4A3L - chains A and N of the 15 polymer chains in the assembly; structure by X-ray diffraction, 3.50 A resolution.

[Chain A]
Name: DNA-directed RNA polymerase II subunit RPB1
Organism: Saccharomyces cerevisiae
Notes: EC 2.7.7.6
UniProtKB: P04050 (RPB1_YEAST); residue numbers follow UniProt; this construct covers 1-1732
Chain sequence (1732 residues; each row starts with the number of its first residue):
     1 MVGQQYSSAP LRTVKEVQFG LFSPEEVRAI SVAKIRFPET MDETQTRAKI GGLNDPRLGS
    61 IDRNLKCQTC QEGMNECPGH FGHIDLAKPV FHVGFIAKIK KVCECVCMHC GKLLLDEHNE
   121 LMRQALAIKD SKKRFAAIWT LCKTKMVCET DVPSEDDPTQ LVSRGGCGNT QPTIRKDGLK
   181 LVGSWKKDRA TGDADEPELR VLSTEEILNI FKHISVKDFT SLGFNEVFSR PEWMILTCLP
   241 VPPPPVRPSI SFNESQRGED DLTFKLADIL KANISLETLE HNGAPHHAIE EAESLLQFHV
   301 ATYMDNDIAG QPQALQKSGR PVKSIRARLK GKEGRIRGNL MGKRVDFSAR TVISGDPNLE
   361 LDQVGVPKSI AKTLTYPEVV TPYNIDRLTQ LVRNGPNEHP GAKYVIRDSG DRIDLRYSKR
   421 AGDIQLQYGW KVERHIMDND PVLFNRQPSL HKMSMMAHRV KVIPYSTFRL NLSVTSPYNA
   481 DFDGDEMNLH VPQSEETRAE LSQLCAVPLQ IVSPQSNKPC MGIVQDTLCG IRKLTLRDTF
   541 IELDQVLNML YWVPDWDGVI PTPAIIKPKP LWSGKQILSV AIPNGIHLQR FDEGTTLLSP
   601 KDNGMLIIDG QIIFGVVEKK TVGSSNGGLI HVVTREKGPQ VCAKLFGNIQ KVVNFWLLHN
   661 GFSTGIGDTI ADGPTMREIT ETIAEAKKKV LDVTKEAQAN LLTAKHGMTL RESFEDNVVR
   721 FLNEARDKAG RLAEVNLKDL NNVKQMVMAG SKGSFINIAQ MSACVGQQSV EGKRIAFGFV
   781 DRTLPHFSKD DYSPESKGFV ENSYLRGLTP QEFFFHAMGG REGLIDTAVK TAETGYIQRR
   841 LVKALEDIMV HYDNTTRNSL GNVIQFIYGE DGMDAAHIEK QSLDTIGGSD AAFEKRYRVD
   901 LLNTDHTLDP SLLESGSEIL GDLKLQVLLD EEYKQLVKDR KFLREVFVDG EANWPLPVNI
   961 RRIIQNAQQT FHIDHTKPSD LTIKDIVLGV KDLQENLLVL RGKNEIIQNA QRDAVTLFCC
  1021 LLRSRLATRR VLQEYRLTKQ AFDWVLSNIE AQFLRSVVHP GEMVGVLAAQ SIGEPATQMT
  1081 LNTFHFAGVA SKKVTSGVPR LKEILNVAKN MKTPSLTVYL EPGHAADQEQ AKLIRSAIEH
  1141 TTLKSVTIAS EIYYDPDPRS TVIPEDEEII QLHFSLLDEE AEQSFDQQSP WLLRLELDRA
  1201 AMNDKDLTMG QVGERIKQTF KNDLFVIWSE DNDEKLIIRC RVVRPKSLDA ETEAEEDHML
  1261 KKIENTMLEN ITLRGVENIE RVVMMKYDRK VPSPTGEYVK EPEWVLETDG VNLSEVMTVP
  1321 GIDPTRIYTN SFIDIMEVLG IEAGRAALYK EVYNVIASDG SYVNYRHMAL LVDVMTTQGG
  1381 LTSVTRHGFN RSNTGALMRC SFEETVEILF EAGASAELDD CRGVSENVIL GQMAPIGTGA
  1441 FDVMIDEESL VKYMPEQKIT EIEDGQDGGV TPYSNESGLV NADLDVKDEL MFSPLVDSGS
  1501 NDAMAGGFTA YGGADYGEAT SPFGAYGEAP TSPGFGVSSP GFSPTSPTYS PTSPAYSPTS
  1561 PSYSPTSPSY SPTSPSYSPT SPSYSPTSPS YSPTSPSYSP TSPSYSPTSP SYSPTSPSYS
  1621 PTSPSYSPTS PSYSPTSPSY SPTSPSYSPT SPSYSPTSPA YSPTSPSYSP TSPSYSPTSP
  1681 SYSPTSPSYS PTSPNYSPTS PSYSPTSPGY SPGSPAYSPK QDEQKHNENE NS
Disordered / not traced: 1-2, 1084-1091, 1177-1186, 1244-1253, 1456-1732
Ion coordination: Zn2+ site 1: Cys67, Cys70, Cys77, His80; Zn2+ site 2: Cys107, Cys110, Cys148, Cys167; Mg2+: Asp481, Asp483, Asp485 (shared with 1 residue of chain P)
Ligand contacts: AMP-CPP (APC; diphosphomethylphosphonic acid adenosyl ester): Arg446, Pro448, Asn479, Asp481, Asp483, Gln1078, Leu1081, Asn1082
UniProt features mapped onto this chain:
  - region: Pro248 to Asp260 (Lid loop), Asn306 to Lys323 (Rudder loop), Pro810 to Glu822 (Bridging helix)
  - binding site (Zn(2+)): Cys67, Cys70, Cys77, His80, Cys107, Cys110, Cys148, Cys167
  - binding site (Mg(2+)): Asp481, Asp483, Asp485
  - modified residue: Thr1471 (Phosphothreonine)
  - cross-link (Glycyl lysine isopeptide (Lys-Gly)): Lys695 (interchain with G-Cter in ubiquitin), Lys1246 (interchain with G-Cter in ubiquitin), Lys1350 (interchain with G-Cter in ubiquitin)
  - natural variant: Ser1653 to Pro1659 (deletion: In strain: A364A)
  - mutagenesis: Lys1246 (K1246R: Impairs ubiquitination during transcription stress)
From the paper describing this entry:
  - mutagenesis - Q1078N, Q1078S: abolished growth (citing earlier work)

[Chain N]
Molecule: 14-nt DNA strand
Sequence (14 nucleotides; row label = number of the first residue in the row):
     1 TAAGTACTTG AGCT
Disordered / not traced: 1, 11-14

[How chain A and chain N interact]
Contacting residue pairs (7):
  Lys101(A) - DT8(N)  salt bridge to the phosphate
  Trp139(A) - DT8(N)  sugar contact
  Lys1102(A) - DG4(N)  salt bridge to the phosphate
  Ala1108(A) - DT5(N)  phosphate contact
  Lys1109(A) - DT5(N)  phosphate contact
  Arg1386(A) - DG4(N)  base contact
  His1387(A) - DA6(N)  sugar contact
Other interface residues (no listed pair), chain A (8 interface residues in all): Lys100
Other interface residues (no listed pair), chain N (5 interface residues in all): DT9

[Summary]
8 residues of chain A and 5 residues of chain N are in contact, with 2 salt bridges. Among the polar pairs are
Lys101(A)-DT8(N) and Lys1102(A)-DG4(N). Bound to chain A: AMP-CPP. The paper reports that Q1078N and Q1078S of
chain A abolish growth.
Chain A is DNA-directed RNA polymerase II subunit RPB1 (Saccharomyces cerevisiae) and chain N is a 14-nt DNA
strand; the structure, RNA Polymerase II initial transcribing complex with a 7nt DNA-RNA hybrid and soaked
with AMPCPP, was determined by X-ray diffraction together with 4A3B, 4A3C, 4A3D, 4A3E, 4A3F, 4A3G and 4
further entries from the same study.
